PDB entry 6JJO | X-ray diffraction, 4.16 A resolution (low resolution: residue-level contacts below are approximate; hydrogen-bond / salt-bridge calls are withheld) | chains D and E of the 18 polymer chains in the assembly

[Chain D (and E)]
Name: Periplasmic serine endoprotease DegP
Organism: Escherichia coli K-12
Notes: EC 3.4.21.107; chain E of this document is another copy of the same molecule, construct and numbering; everything in this record applies to it too
UniProt: P0C0V0 (DEGP_ECOLI); residues 1-448 here correspond to UniProt positions 27-474 (UniProt number = residue number + 26)
Amino-acid sequence (469 residues; numbered -20 to 448; the number before each row is that of its first residue; numbers below 1 keep their minus sign (Met-20 is residue -20)):
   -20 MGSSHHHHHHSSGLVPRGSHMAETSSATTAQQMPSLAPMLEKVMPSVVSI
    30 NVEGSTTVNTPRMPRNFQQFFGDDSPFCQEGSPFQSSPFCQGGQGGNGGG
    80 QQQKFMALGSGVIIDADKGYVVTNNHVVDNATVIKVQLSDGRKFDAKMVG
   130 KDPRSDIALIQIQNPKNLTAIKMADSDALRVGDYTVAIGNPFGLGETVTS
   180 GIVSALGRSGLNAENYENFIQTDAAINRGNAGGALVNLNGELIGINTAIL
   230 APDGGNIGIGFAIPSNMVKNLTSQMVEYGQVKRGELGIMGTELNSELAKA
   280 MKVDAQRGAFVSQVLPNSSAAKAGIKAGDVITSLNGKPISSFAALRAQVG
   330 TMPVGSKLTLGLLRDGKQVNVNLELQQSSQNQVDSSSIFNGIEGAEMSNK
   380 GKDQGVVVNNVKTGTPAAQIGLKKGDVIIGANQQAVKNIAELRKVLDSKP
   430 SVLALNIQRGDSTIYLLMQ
Disordered / not traced: -20 to 10, 36-81, 358-361 (chain E: -20 to 10, 36-81, 360-363)
Sequence notes: expression tag (-20 to 0); engineered mutation Ala210 (Ser236 in P0C0V0)
UniProt features mapped onto this chain:
  - active site (Charge relay system): His105, Asp135
  - binding site (substrate): Glu32, His105, Asp135, Thr226 to Ala230, Leu265 to Gly269

[Chain D / chain E interface]
Pairs across the interface (45; chain D residue first):
  Met12(D) - Asn216(E)
  Met12(D) - Leu217(E)
  Met12(D) - Asn218(E)
  Pro13(D) - Tyr163(E)
  Pro13(D) - Leu217(E)
  Ser14(D) - Gly161(E)
  Ser14(D) - Asp162(E)
  Leu15(D) - Gly161(E)
  Leu15(D) - Tyr163(E)
  Ala16(D) - Arg159(E)
  Ala16(D) - Val160(E)
  Ala16(D) - Gly161(E)
  Ala16(D) - Asp162(E)
  Leu19(D) - Val160(E)
  Leu19(D) - Gly161(E)
  Glu20(D) - Arg159(E)
  Lys114(D) - Glu275(E)
  Ser118(D) - Arg286(E)
  Asp119(D) - Arg286(E)
  Gly120(D) - Ser274(E)
  Gly120(D) - Arg286(E)
  Arg121(D) - Gln285(E)
  Lys122(D) - Asn273(E)
  Lys122(D) - Ser274(E)
  Lys122(D) - Glu275(E)
  Phe171(D) - Leu229(E)
  Leu173(D) - Arg187(E)
  Leu173(D) - Leu229(E)
  Gly174(D) - Arg187(E)
  Glu175(D) - Ser183(E)
  Glu175(D) - Ala184(E)
  Glu175(D) - Arg187(E)
  Thr176(D) - Ser183(E)
  Thr176(D) - Arg187(E)
  Thr176(D) - Gln200(E)
  Val177(D) - Ile181(E)
  Val177(D) - Ser183(E)
  Thr178(D) - Ile181(E)
  Thr178(D) - Asp202(E)
  Ser179(D) - Ile181(E)
  Ser179(D) - Asp202(E)
  Asn206(D) - Ile236(E)
  Asp232(D) - Asp232(E)
  Gly234(D) - Ile236(E)
  Asn235(D) - Ile236(E)
Other interface residues (no listed pair), chain D (30 interface residues in all): Gln11, Pro17, Met23, Pro170, Ala204
Other interface residues (no listed pair), chain E (28 interface residues in all): Val182, Pro231, Asn235, Gly237, Ile238, Phe240

[Overview]
30 residues of chain D face 28 of chain E across their interface. Curated annotation (UniProt) lists
active-site residues His105(D) and Asp135(D) and 13 substrate-binding residues on chain D.
Chain D and chain E are both Periplasmic serine endoprotease DegP (Escherichia coli K-12); the structure,
Crystal structure of the DegP dodecamer with a modulator, was determined by X-ray diffraction together with
6JJK and 6JJL from the same study.
